8F3C - chains B and J of the 8 polymer chains in the assembly; structure by electron microscopy, 3.40 A resolution.

# Chain B
Molecule: 39-nt DNA strand
Organism: Escherichia coli
Sequence (39 nucleotides; row label = number of the first residue in the row):
     1 CTCTGAATCTCTTCCTCGTGTGGTCAGGACGTACTGACC
Unresolved in the structure: 32-39

# Chain J
Molecule: DNA-directed RNA polymerase subunit beta'
Organism: Escherichia coli
Reference sequence: C3SIA2 (C3SIA2_ECOLX); residue numbers follow UniProt; this construct covers 1-1407
Sequence (1434 residues; each row starts with the number of its first residue):
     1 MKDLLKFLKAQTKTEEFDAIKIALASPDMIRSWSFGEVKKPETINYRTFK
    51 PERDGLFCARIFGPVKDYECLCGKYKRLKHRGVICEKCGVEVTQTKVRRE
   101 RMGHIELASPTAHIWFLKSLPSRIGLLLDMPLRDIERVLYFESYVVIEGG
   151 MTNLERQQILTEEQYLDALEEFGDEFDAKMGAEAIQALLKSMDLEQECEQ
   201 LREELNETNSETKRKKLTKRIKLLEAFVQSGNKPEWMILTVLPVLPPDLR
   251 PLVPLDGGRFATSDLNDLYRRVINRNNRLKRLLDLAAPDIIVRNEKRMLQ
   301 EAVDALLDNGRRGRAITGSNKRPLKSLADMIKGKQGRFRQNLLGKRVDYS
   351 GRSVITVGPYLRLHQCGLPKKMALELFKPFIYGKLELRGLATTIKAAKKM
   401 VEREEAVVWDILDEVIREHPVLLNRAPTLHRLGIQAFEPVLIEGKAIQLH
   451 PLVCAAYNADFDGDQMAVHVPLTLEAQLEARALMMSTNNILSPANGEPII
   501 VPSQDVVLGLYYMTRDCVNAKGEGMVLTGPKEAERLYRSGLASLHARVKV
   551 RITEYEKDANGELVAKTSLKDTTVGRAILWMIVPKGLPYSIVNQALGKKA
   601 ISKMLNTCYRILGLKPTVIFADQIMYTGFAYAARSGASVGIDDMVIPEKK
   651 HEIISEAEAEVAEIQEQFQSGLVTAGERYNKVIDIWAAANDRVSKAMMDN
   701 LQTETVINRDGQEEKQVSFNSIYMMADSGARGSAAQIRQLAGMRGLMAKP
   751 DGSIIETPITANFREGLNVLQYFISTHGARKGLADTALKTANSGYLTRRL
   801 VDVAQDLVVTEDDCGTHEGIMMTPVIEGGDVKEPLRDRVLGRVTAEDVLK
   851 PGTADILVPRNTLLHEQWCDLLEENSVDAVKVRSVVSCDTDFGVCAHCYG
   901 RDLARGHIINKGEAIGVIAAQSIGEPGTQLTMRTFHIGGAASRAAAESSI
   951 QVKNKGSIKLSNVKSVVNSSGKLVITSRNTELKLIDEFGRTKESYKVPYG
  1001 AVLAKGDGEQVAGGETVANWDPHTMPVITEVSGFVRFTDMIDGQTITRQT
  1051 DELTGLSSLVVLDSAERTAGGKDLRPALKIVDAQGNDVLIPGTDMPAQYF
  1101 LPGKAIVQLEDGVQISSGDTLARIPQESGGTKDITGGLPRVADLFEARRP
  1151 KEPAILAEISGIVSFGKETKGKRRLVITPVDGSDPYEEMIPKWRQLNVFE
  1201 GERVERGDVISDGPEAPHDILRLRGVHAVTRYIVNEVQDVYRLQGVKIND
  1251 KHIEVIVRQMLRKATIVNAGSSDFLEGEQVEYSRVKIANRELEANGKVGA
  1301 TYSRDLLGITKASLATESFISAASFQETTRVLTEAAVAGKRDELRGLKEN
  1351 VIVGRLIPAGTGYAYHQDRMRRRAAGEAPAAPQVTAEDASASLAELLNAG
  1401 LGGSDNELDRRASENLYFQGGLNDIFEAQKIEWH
Unresolved in the structure: 1-15, 934-947, 1127-1133, 1374-1434
Sequence notes: expression tag (1408-1434)
Ion coordination: Mg2+: Asp460, Asp462, Asp464 (shared with 1 residue of chain R)
What the authors report for this chain:
  - binding site for the 47-nt RNA strand: Lys395
  - catalytic residues: Asp460, Asp462, Asp464

# Interface between chain B and chain J
Pairs across the interface (46):
  DC3(B) - Ser210(J)  hydrogen bond to the phosphate
  DT4(B) - Ser210(J)  phosphate contact
  DT4(B) - Glu211(J)  hydrogen bond to the phosphate
  DT4(B) - Thr212(J)  hydrogen bond to the phosphate
  DG5(B) - Glu211(J)  phosphate contact
  DG5(B) - Lys1172(J)  phosphate contact
  DA6(B) - Lys1172(J)  salt bridge to the phosphate
  DT12(B) - Arg311(J)  salt bridge to the phosphate
  DT12(B) - Glu1327(J)  sugar contact
  DT12(B) - Thr1329(J)  phosphate contact
  DT12(B) - Arg1330(J)  sugar contact
  DT13(B) - Gln1326(J)  hydrogen bond to the sugar
  DT13(B) - Glu1327(J)  hydrogen bond to the phosphate
  DC14(B) - Arg339(J)  salt bridge to the phosphate
  DC14(B) - Tyr795(J)  phosphate contact
  DC14(B) - Arg798(J)  salt bridge to the phosphate
  DC15(B) - Lys334(J)  salt bridge to the phosphate
  DC15(B) - Thr790(J)  hydrogen bond to the base
  DC15(B) - Ala791(J)  sugar contact
  DC15(B) - Gly794(J)  sugar contact
  DC15(B) - Tyr795(J)  sugar contact
  DT16(B) - Lys334(J)  salt bridge to the phosphate
  DT16(B) - Arg339(J)  salt bridge to the phosphate
  DT16(B) - Arg798(J)  phosphate contact
  DC17(B) - Ala426(J)  sugar contact
  DG18(B) - Arg346(J)  salt bridge to the phosphate
  DG18(B) - Arg352(J)  salt bridge to the phosphate
  DT24(B) - Arg259(J)  base contact
  DT24(B) - Ser319(J)  hydrogen bond to the phosphate
  DT24(B) - Asn320(J)  sugar contact
  DC25(B) - Ala261(J)  phosphate contact
  DC25(B) - Ser263(J)  base contact
  DC25(B) - Asp267(J)  base contact
  DC25(B) - Arg270(J)  hydrogen bond to the base
  DC25(B) - Arg271(J)  base contact
  DC25(B) - Thr317(J)  base contact
  DC25(B) - Gly318(J)  base contact
  DC25(B) - Ser319(J)  base contact
  DA26(B) - Tyr46(J)  hydrogen bond to the phosphate
  DA26(B) - Arg259(J)  phosphate contact
  DA26(B) - Phe260(J)  phosphate contact
  DA26(B) - Ala261(J)  phosphate contact
  DA26(B) - Ser319(J)  base contact
  DG27(B) - Glu42(J)  hydrogen bond to the base
  DG27(B) - Tyr46(J)  base contact
  DA29(B) - Arg47(J)  base contact
Interface residues without a listed pair, chain B (17 interface residues in all): DC11
Interface residues without a listed pair, chain J (40 interface residues in all): Lys118, Leu120, Lys213, Thr262, Lys321, Lys332, Pro427

# In short
Chain B and chain J form an interface of 17 and 40 residues respectively; the contacts include 10 hydrogen
bonds and 9 salt bridges. Among the polar pairs are DC15(B)-Thr790(J), DC25(B)-Arg270(J) and DG27(B)-Glu42(J).
From the paper: catalytic residues Asp460(J), Asp462(J) and Asp464(J); a binding site for the 47-nt RNA strand
at Lys395(J).
Chain B is a 39-nt DNA strand and chain J is DNA-directed RNA polymerase subunit beta', both from Escherichia
coli; the structure, Cryo-EM consensus structure of Escherichia coli que-PEC (paused elongation complex) RNA
Polymerase minus preQ1 ligand, was determined by electron microscopy, deposited together with 8G00, 8G1S,
8G2W, 8G4W, 8G7E and 8G8Z.
